Entry 5HEX (X-ray diffraction, 2.73 A resolution); this record covers chain A.

Chain A:
Protein: Hexokinase-2
Organism: Homo sapiens
Notes: EC 2.7.1.1
UniProt: P52789 (HXK2_HUMAN); numbering as in UniProt (aligned over 17-917)
Chain sequence (923 residues; each row starts with the number of its first residue; numbers below 1 keep their minus sign (Met-5 is residue -5)):
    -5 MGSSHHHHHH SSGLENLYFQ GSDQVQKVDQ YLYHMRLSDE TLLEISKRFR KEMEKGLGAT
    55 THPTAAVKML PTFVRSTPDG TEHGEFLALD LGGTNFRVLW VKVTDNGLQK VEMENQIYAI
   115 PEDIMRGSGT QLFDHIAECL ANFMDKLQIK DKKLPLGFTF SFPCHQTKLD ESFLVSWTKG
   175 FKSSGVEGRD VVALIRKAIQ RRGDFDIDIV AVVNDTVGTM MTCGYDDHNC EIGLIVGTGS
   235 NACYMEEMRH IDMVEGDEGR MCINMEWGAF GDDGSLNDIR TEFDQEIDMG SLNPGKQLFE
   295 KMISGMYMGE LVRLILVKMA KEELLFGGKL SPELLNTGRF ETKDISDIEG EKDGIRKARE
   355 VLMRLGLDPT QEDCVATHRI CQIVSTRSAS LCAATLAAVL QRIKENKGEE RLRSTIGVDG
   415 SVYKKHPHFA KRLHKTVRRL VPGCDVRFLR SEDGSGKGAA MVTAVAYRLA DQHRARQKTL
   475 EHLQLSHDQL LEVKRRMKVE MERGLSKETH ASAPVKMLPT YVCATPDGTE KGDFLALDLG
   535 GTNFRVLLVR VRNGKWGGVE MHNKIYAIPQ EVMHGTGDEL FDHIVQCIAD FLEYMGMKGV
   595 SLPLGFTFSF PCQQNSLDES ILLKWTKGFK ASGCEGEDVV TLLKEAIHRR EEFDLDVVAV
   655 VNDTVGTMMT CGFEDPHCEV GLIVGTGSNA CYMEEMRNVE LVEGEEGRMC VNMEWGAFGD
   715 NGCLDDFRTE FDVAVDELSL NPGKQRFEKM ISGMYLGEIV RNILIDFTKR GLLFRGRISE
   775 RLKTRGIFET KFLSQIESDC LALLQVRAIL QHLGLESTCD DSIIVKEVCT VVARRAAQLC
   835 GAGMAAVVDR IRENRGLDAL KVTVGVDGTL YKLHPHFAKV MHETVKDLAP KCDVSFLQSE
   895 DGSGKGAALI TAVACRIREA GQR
Not modelled in the structure: -5 to 16, 119-121, 170-181, 912-917
Construct notes: initiating methionine (-5); expression tag (-4 to 16)
Ligand contacts:
  - 604 (2-[(3-bromobenzene-1-carbonyl)amino]-6-{[(4-carboxy-5-methylfuran-2-yl)sulfonyl]amino}-2,6-dideoxy-alpha-D-glucopyranos e), molecule 1: Lys62, Ser155, Phe156, Pro157, Asn208, Asp209, Thr210, Ile229, Gly231, Thr232, Gly233, Ser234, Asn235, Glu260, Ala263, Gln291, Glu294, Asp413, Gly414, Ser415
  - 604, molecule 2: Asn656, Asp657, Thr658, Ile677, Gly679, Thr680, Gly681, Ser682, Asn683, Glu708, Gln739, Glu742, Asp861, Gly862, Thr863, Ser897
UniProt features mapped onto this chain:
  - binding site (ATP): Arg30, Asp84 to Asn89, Lys425, Arg426, Asp532 to Asn537, Thr680, Gly747, Met748, Thr784 to Ser788, Thr863 to Leu867
  - binding site (D-glucose 6-phosphate): Asp84 to Thr88, Asp209, Thr232, Asp413 to Ser415, Ser449, Asp532 to Thr536, Asp657, Thr680, Asp861 to Thr863, Ser897
  - binding site (D-glucose): Ser155, Phe156, Thr172, Lys173, Asn208, Asp209, Asn235, Glu260, Gln291 to Glu294, Ser603, Phe604, Thr620, Lys621, Asn656, Asp657, Ser682, Asn683, Glu708, Gln739 to Glu742
  - natural variant: Gln142 (Q142H: Does not affect activity), Ala314 (A314P; A314V)
  - mutagenesis: Asp209 (D209A: Decreased hexokinase activity), Arg468 (R468A: Induces a rapid dissociation of D-glucose), Asp657 (D657A: Decreased hexokinase activity)

In short:
Chain A binds compound 604. From UniProt: 28 ATP-binding residues, 22 D-glucose 6-phosphate-binding residues,
25 D-glucose-binding residues and 3 mutagenesis sites.
Chain A is Hexokinase-2 (Homo sapiens); the structure, Crystal Structure of Human Hexokinase 2 with cmpd 30, a
2-amino-6-benzenesulfonamide glucosamine, was determined by X-ray diffraction (same publication as 5HFU and
5HG1).
